PDB entry 7K5Y | electron microscopy, 2.76 A resolution | chains E and I of the 13 polymer chains in the assembly

# Chain E
Protein: Histone H3.1
Source organism: Homo sapiens
UniProt: P68431 (H31_HUMAN); residues 0-135 here correspond to UniProt positions 1-136 (UniProt number = residue number + 1)
Amino-acid sequence (136 residues; each row starts with the number of its first residue; numbering starts at 0):
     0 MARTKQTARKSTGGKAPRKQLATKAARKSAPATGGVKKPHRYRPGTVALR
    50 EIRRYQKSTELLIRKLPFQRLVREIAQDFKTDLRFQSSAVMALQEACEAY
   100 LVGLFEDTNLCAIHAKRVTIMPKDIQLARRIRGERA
Disordered / not traced: 0-36, 134-135
Swiss-Prot annotation at these positions:
  - modified residue: Arg2 (Asymmetric dimethylarginine), Thr3 (Phosphothreonine), Lys4 (Allysine), Gln5 (5-glutamyl dopamine), Thr6 (Phosphothreonine), Arg8 (Citrulline), Lys9 (N6,N6,N6-trimethyllysine), Ser10 (ADP-ribosylserine), Thr11 (Phosphothreonine), Lys14 (N6-(2-hydroxyisobutyryl)lysine), Arg17 (Asymmetric dimethylarginine), Lys18 (N6-(2-hydroxyisobutyryl)lysine), Lys23 (N6-(2-hydroxyisobutyryl)lysine), Arg26 (Citrulline), Lys27 (N6,N6,N6-trimethyllysine), Ser28 (ADP-ribosylserine), Lys36 (N6,N6,N6-trimethyllysine), Lys37 (N6-methyllysine), Tyr41 (Phosphotyrosine), Lys56 (N6,N6,N6-trimethyllysine) and 8 more in UniProt
  - lipidation: Lys18 (N6-decanoyllysine)

# Chain I
Molecule: 197-nt DNA strand
Source organism: Homo sapiens
Sequence (197 nucleotides; numbered 1 to 197; the number before each row is that of its first residue):
     1 GGGCTGGACCCTATACGCGGCCGCCCTGGAGAATCCCGGTGCCGAGGCCG
    51 CTCAATTGGTCGTAGACAGCTCTAGCACCGCTTAAACGCACGTACGCGCT
   101 GTCCCCCGCGTTTTAACCGCCAAGGGGATTACTCCCTAGTCTCCAGGCAC
   151 GTGTCAGATATATACATCCTGTGCATGTATTGAACAGCGACCACCCC

# How chain E and chain I interact
Residue-residue contacts (20; chain E residue first):
  Lys37(E) - DG171(I)  salt bridge to the phosphate
  Arg40(E) - DC169(I)  sugar contact
  Arg40(E) - DT170(I)  phosphate contact
  Tyr41(E) - DC168(I)  phosphate contact
  Tyr41(E) - DC169(I)  sugar contact
  Arg42(E) - DA94(I)  salt bridge to the phosphate
  Arg42(E) - DC169(I)  salt bridge to the phosphate
  Thr45(E) - DC169(I)  hydrogen bond to the phosphate
  Arg72(E) - DC76(I)  salt bridge to the phosphate
  Arg83(E) - DG75(I)  sugar contact
  Arg83(E) - DC76(I)  phosphate contact
  Phe84(E) - DG75(I)  sugar contact
  Phe84(E) - DC76(I)  hydrogen bond to the phosphate
  Gln85(E) - DG75(I)  phosphate contact
  Ser86(E) - DG75(I)  phosphate contact
  Arg116(E) - DG96(I)  phosphate contact
  Arg116(E) - DC97(I)  phosphate contact
  Val117(E) - DG96(I)  hydrogen bond to the phosphate
  Thr118(E) - DG96(I)  hydrogen bond to the phosphate
  Met120(E) - DC97(I)  phosphate contact
Also at the interface, not in a pair above, chain E (19 interface residues in all): His39, Pro43, Arg63, Leu82, Lys115
Also at the interface, not in a pair above, chain I (11 interface residues in all): DA86, DC95

# In short
19 residues of chain E and 11 residues of chain I are in contact; the contacts include 4 hydrogen bonds and 4
salt bridges. Polar pairs include Thr45(E)-DC169(I), Phe84(E)-DC76(I) and Val117(E)-DG96(I).
Chain E is Histone H3.1 and chain I is a 197-nt DNA strand, both from Homo sapiens; the structure, Cryo-EM
structure of a chromatosome containing human linker histone H1.4, was determined by electron microscopy (same
publication as 7K5X, 7K60, 7K61 and 7K63).
